Entry 7WIC (electron microscopy, 2.80 A resolution); this record covers chains L and R of the 6 polymer chains in the assembly.

Chain L:
Name: somatostatin-14
Chain sequence (14 residues; numbered 1 to 14; the number before each row is that of its first residue):
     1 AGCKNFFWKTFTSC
Disulfides: C3-C14

Chain R:
Name: Somatostatin receptor type 2
From: Homo sapiens
UniProt: P30874 (SSR2_HUMAN); residue numbers follow UniProt; this construct covers 1-369
Chain sequence (369 residues; numbered 1 to 369; the number before each row is that of its first residue):
     1 MDMADEPLNGSHTWLSIPFDLNGSVVSTNTSNQTEPYYDLTSNAVLTFIY
    51 FVVCIIGLCGNTLVIYVILRYAKMKTITNIYILNLAIADELFMLGLPFLA
   101 MQVALVHWPFGKAICRVVMTVDGINQFTSIFCLTVMSIDRYLAVVHPIKS
   151 AKWRRPRTAKMITMAVWGVSLLVILPIMIYAGLRSNQWGRSSCTINWPGE
   201 SGAWYTGFIIYTFILGFLVPLTIICLCYLFIIIKVKSSGIRVGSSKRKKS
   251 EKKVTRMVSIVVAVFIFCWLPFYIFNVSSVSMAISPTPALKGMFDFVVVL
   301 TYANSCANPILYAFLSDNFKKSFQNVLCLVKVSGTDDGERSDSKQDKSRL
   351 NETTETQRTLLNGDLQTSI
Unresolved in the structure: 1-39, 328-369
Disulfides: C115-C193
What the authors report for this chain:
  - conformationally variable residues (helix shift): P288
  - mutagenesis - D122A (39-fold), Q126A (37-fold), F127A, C193A, T194A, W197A, F208A, F272A, Y302A (832-fold): decreased signaling with somatostatin-14 (chain L)
  - specificity-determining residues: F275, N276, F294

How chain L and chain R interact:
Pairs across the interface - 35 pairs, chain L then chain R:
  A1(L) with R184(R), hydrogen bond (backbone-side chain); N196(R); W197(R), hydrogen bond (backbone-backbone); G199(R); Y205(R)
  G2(L) with Y205(R), hydrogen bond (backbone-side chain)
  K4(L) with Y205(R); S279(R), hydrogen bond (side chain-backbone)
  N5(L) with P286(R)
  F6(L) with F275(R), hydrophobic; S279(R), hydrogen bond (backbone-side chain); F294(R), hydrophobic
  F7(L) with I195(R), hydrophobic; W197(R); Y205(R), hydrophobic; I209(R), hydrophobic; N276(R); F294(R)
  W8(L) with Q126(R); T212(R)
  K9(L) with F92(R); D122(R), salt bridge; Q126(R), hydrogen bond; F272(R); Y302(R), hydrogen bond
  T10(L) with Q102(R); C193(R); T194(R), hydrogen bond; F294(R)
  F11(L) with S192(R), hydrogen bond (backbone-side chain); K291(R); F294(R)
  T12(L) with S192(R); T194(R)
  S13(L) with S192(R)
Interface residues without a listed pair, chain L (13 interface residues in all): C14
Interface residues without a listed pair, chain R (29 interface residues in all): L99, N186, F208, L290, V298, T301
Interface features reported in the paper:
  - pairs named by the authors: F6(L)-F275(R) (pi stacking), F7(L)-I195(R) (hydrophobic contact), W8(L)-F272(R) (hydrophobic contact), K9(L)-D122(R) (salt bridge), F11(L)-K291(R) (cation-pi contact), Q126(R)-K9(L) (hydrogen bond), W197(R)-F7(L) (hydrophobic contact), Y205(R)-F7(L) (hydrophobic contact), F208(R)-W8(L) (hydrophobic contact), I209(R)-F7(L) (hydrophobic contact), F294(R)-F6(L) (pi stacking), Y302(R)-K9(L) (hydrogen bond)
  - interface residues, chain L: T10(L)
  - interface residues, chain R: Q102(R), S192(R), T194(R), W197(R), Y205(R), S279(R)

In short:
13 residues of chain L face 29 of chain R across their interface; the contacts include 9 hydrogen bonds and 1
salt bridge. Among the polar pairs are K9(L)-D122(R), A1(L)-R184(R) and G2(L)-Y205(R). The authors report pi
stacking between F6(L) and F275(R) and F294(R) and F6(L); hydrophobic contacts between F7(L) and I195(R),
W8(L) and F272(R) and W197(R) and F7(L) among others; a salt bridge between K9(L) and D122(R). The paper
reports that D122A, Q126A and F127A of chain R, among others, reduce signaling with somatostatin-14 (chain L);
interface residues T10(L) and Q102(R) among others; 9 substitutions were tested in all.
Chain L is somatostatin-14 and chain R is Somatostatin receptor type 2 (Homo sapiens); the structure, Cryo-EM
structure of the SS-14-bound human SSTR2-Gi1 complex, was determined by electron microscopy (same publication
as 7WIG).
